Entry 6VBU (electron microscopy, 3.10 A resolution); this record covers chains 1 and 2 of the 8 polymer chains in the assembly.

Chain 1:
Name: BBS1 domain-containing protein
Organism: Bos taurus
UniProt: E1BN34 (E1BN34_BOVIN); the author numbering skips numbers that UniProt does not, so the offset changes along the chain: -18 to 110 = UniProt 76-204; 131-593 = UniProt 205-667
Sequence (592 residues; each row starts with the number of its first residue; note: 20 numbers in that range are skipped by the numbering (no residue carries them; nothing is unmodelled there); numbers below 1 keep their minus sign (Met-18 is residue -18)):
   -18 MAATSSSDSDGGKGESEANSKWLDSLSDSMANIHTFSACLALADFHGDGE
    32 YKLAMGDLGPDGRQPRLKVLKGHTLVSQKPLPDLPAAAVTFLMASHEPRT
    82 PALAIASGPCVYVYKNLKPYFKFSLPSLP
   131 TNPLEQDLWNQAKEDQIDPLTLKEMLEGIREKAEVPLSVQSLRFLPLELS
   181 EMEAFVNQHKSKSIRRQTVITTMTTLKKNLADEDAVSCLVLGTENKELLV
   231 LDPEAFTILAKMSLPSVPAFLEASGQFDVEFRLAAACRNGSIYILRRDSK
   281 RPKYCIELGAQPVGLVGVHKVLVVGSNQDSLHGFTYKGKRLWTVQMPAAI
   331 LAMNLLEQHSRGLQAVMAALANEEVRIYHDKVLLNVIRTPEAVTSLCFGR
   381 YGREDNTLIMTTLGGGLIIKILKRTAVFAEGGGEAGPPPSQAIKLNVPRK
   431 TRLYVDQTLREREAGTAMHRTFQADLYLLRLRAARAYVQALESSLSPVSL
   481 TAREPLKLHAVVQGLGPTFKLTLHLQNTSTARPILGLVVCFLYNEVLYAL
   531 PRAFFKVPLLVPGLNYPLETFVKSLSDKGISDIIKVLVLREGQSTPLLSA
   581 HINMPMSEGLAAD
Not modelled in the structure: -18 to 0, 131-194, 407-423, 480-482, 591-593
Reported in the primary citation:
  - disease-associated variants - M390R: decreased stability (citing earlier work)

Chain 2:
Name: Bardet-Biedl syndrome 2 protein homolog
Organism: Bos taurus
UniProt: Q32L13 (Q32L13_BOVIN); numbering as in UniProt (aligned over 1-721)
Sequence (721 residues; row label = number of the first residue in the row):
     1 MLQPVFTLKLRHKISPRMVAVGRYDGTHPCLAAATQAGKVFIHNPHSRSQ
    51 HLGAPRVLQSPLESDVSLLNINQTVSCLTAGVLNPELGYDALLVGTQTNL
   101 LAYDVYNNSDLFYREVADGASAIVLGTLGDITSPLAIIGGNCALQGFNHE
   151 GNDLFWTVTGDNVHSLALCDFDGDGKKELLVGSEDFDIRVFKEDEIVAEM
   201 SETEIITSLCPMYGSRFGYALSNGTVGVYDKTARYWRIKSKNQAMSIHAF
   251 DLNSDGVCELITGWSNGKVDARSDRTGEVIFKDNFSSAIAGVVEGDYRME
   301 GCQQLICCSVDGEIRGYLPGTAEMRGNLMDISVEQDLIRELSQKKQNLLL
   351 ELRNYEENAKAELSSPLNEADGHRGVIPANTKHHTALSVSLGSEAQAAHA
   401 ELCISTSNDTIIRAVLIFAEGVFAGESHVVHPSVHHLSSSVRIPITPPKD
   451 IPVDLHLKTFVGYRSSTQFHVFELTRQLPRFSMYALTSPDPASEPLSYVN
   501 FIIAERAQRVVMWLNQNFLLPEDTNIQNAPFQVCFTSLRNGGQLYIKIKL
   551 SGEITVNTDDIDLAGDIIQSMASFFAIEDLQVEADFPVYFEELRKVLVKV
   601 DEYHSVHQKLSADMADNSNLIRSLLVQAEDARLMRDMKTMKNRYKELYDL
   651 NKDLLNGYKIRCNNHTELLGSLKAVNQAIQRAGHLRVGKPKNQVITACRD
   701 AIRSNNINMLFRIMRVGTASS
Not modelled in the structure: 1, 46-64, 320-337, 360-374, 393-397, 718-721
Metal / ion sites: Ca2+ site 1: Asp170, Gly173, Lys176, Glu178; Ca2+ site 2: Asp251, Asn253, Asp255, Val257, Glu259
Reported in the primary citation:
  - disease-associated variants - D170N (citing earlier work)
  - binding site for Ca2+: Asp170
  - Ca2+ coordination: Asp170

Interface between chain 1 and chain 2:
Residue-residue contacts (25):
  Leu4(1) - Arg298(2)
  Leu4(1) - Glu300(2)
  Asp5(1) - Val5(2)
  Asp5(1) - Phe6(2)
  Asp5(1) - Arg298(2)  salt bridge
  Ser6(1) - Val5(2)
  Ser6(1) - Phe6(2)
  Ser6(1) - Thr7(2)  hydrogen bond (backbone-backbone)
  Leu7(1) - Thr7(2)
  Ser8(1) - Thr7(2)
  Ser8(1) - Leu8(2)
  Asp9(1) - Lys9(2)
  Ser10(1) - Lys9(2)  hydrogen bond (side chain-backbone)
  Met11(1) - Arg11(2)
  His54(1) - Pro4(2)
  His54(1) - Thr7(2)
  Gln493(1) - Asp630(2)
  Gln493(1) - Met634(2)
  Gly494(1) - Asp630(2)
  Leu495(1) - Asp630(2)  hydrogen bond (backbone-side chain)
  Thr498(1) - Met634(2)
  Thr498(1) - Asp636(2)
  Lys500(1) - Met634(2)
  Phe551(1) - Met634(2)
  Glu588(1) - Gln627(2)
Also at the interface, not in a pair above, chain 1 (19 interface residues in all): Gly496, Pro497, Phe499
Also at the interface, not in a pair above, chain 2 (18 interface residues in all): Gln3, Glu313, Val626, Leu633, Arg643

Overview:
Chain 1 and chain 2 form an interface of 19 and 18 residues respectively; the contacts include 3 hydrogen
bonds and 1 salt bridge. Polar pairs include Asp5(1)-Arg298(2), Ser10(1)-Lys9(2) and Leu495(1)-Asp630(2).
Asp170(2), Gly173(2), Lys176(2) and Glu178(2) coordinate Ca2+ site 1. From the paper: a binding site for Ca2+
at Asp170(2); M390R of chain 1 reduces stability.
Here chain 1 is BBS1 domain-containing protein and chain 2 is Bardet-Biedl syndrome 2 protein homolog, both
from Bos taurus. Entry 6VBU (Structure of the bovine BBSome complex) was determined by electron microscopy
together with 6VBV from the same study.
